Entry 5K91 (X-ray diffraction, 1.18 A resolution); this record covers chains A and B.

# Chain A (and B)
Protein: Chlorite dismutase
Organism: Cyanothece sp. PCC 7425
Notes: chain B of this document is another copy of the same molecule, construct and numbering; everything in this record applies to it too
UniProtKB: B8HNS6 (B8HNS6_CYAP4); residues 2-182 here = UniProt positions 2-182
Chain sequence (188 residues; each row starts with the number of its first residue; numbers below 1 keep their minus sign (Gly-5 is residue -5)):
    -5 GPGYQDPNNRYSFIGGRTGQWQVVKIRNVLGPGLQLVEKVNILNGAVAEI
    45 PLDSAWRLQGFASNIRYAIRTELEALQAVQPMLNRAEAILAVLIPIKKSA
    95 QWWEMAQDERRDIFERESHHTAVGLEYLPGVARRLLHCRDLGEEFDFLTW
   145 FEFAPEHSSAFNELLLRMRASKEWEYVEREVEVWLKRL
Unresolved in the structure: -5 to 1, 41-47 (chain B: -5 to 1, 41-46)
Differences from the reference sequence: expression tag (-5 to 1)
Bound ions: heme Fe near His114 (its only coordinating residue here)
Ligand contacts: heme (HEM): Asn58, Ile59, Arg60, Tyr61, Ala62, Leu70, Ile88, Ile90, Lys92, Trp96, Phe108, His114, Thr115, Gly118, Leu119, Leu122, Val125, Arg127, Leu129, Phe141, Thr143, Phe145, Phe155, Leu158, Leu159, Met162, Glu167, Trp168, Glu174
What the authors report for this chain:
  - heme coordination: His114
  - binding site for fluoride ion: Arg127
  - contacts within the chain: Gln74-Arg127

# How chain A and chain B interact
Residue-residue contacts (41):
  Asn3(A) with Asp134(B), hydrogen bond (side chain-backbone)
  Phe55(A) with Asp134(B)
  Ser57(A) with Asp134(B), hydrogen bond
  Asn58(A) with Trp97(B); Arg104(B)
  Ile59(A) with Gln101(B); Arg104(B), hydrogen bond (backbone-side chain)
  Arg60(A) with Arg60(B); Gln101(B)
  Tyr61(A) with Gln101(B)
  Ala62(A) with Ala100(B); Gln101(B), hydrogen bond (backbone-backbone)
  Ile63(A) with Ala100(B); Asp102(B)
  Arg64(A) with Glu98(B); Met99(B); Ala100(B); Asp102(B), hydrogen bond (backbone-side chain); Glu103(B), salt bridge
  Leu67(A) with Ala100(B), hydrophobic
  Trp97(A) with Asn58(B)
  Glu98(A) with Arg64(B)
  Met99(A) with Arg64(B)
  Ala100(A) with Ala62(B); Ile63(B); Arg64(B); Leu67(B), hydrophobic
  Gln101(A) with Ile59(B); Arg60(B); Tyr61(B); Ala62(B), hydrogen bond (backbone-backbone); Gln101(B)
  Asp102(A) with Ile63(B); Arg64(B), hydrogen bond (side chain-backbone)
  Glu103(A) with Arg64(B), salt bridge
  Arg104(A) with Asn58(B); Ile59(B), hydrogen bond (side chain-backbone)
  Asp134(A) with Asn3(B), hydrogen bond (backbone-side chain); Phe55(B); Ser57(B), hydrogen bond; Arg60(B), salt bridge
Interface residues without a listed pair, chain A (24 interface residues in all): Arg4, Ala56, Arg133, Leu135
Interface residues without a listed pair, chain B (24 interface residues in all): Arg4, Ala56, Arg133, Leu135

# In short
Chain A and chain B each contribute 24 residues to their interface, with 10 hydrogen bonds and 3 salt bridges.
Polar pairs include Arg64(A)-Glu103(B), Asp134(A)-Arg60(B) and Asn3(A)-Asp134(B). Ligands of chain A: heme.
From the paper: a binding site for fluoride ion at Arg127(A); heme coordination by His114(A).
Both chains are Chlorite dismutase (Cyanothece sp. PCC 7425). Entry 5K91 (Crystal structure of dimeric
chlorite dismutase from Cyanothece sp. PCC7425 in complex with fluoride) was determined by X-ray diffraction,
deposited together with 5NKU, 5NKV, 5MAU, 5K8Z and 5K90.
